Entry 6EH8 (X-ray diffraction, 2.51 A resolution); this record covers chains A and B.

== Chain A ==
Protein: Human T Cell Receptor Alpha Chain
From: Homo sapiens
Sequence (201 residues; each row starts with the number of its first residue):
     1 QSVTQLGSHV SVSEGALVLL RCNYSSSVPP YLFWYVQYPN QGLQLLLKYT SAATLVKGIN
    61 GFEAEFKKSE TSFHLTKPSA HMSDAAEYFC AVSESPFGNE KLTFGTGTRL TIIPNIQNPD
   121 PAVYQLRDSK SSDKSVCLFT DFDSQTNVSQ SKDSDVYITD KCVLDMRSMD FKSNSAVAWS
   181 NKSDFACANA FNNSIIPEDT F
Disulfides: Cys-22/Cys-90, Cys-137/Cys-187

== Chain B ==
Protein: Human T Cell Receptor Beta Chain
From: Homo sapiens
Sequence (241 residues; numbered 2 to 242; the number before each row is that of its first residue):
     2 VKVTQSSRYL VKRTGEKVFL ECVQDMDHEN MFWYRQDPGL GLRLIYFSYD VKMKEKGDIP
    62 EGYSVSREKK ERFSLILESA STNQTSMYLC ASSSTGLPYG YTFGSGTRLT VVEDLNKVFP
   122 PEVAVFEPSE AEISHTQKAT LVCLATGFFP DHVELSWWVN GKEVHSGVCT DPQPLKEQPA
   182 LNDSRYSLSS RLRVSATFWQ NPRNHFRCQV QFYGLSENDE WTQDRAKPVT QIVSAEAWGR
   242 A
Disulfides: Cys-23/Cys-91, Cys-144/Cys-209

== Interface between chain A and chain B ==
Cross-chain cystine bridges: Cys-162(A)/Cys-170(B)
Contacting residue pairs (93; chain A residue first):
  Tyr-35(A) / Phe-104(B)  hydrophobic
  Gln-37(A) / Gln-37(B)  hydrogen bond
  Gln-41(A) / Ser-106(B)
  Gly-42(A) / Gly-105(B)
  Leu-43(A) / Leu-43(B)  hydrophobic
  Leu-43(A) / Leu-90(B)  hydrophobic
  Phe-89(A) / Gln-37(B)
  Phe-89(A) / Leu-43(B)  hydrophobic
  Phe-97(A) / Pro-99(B)  hydrophobic
  Phe-97(A) / Tyr-100(B)
  Phe-97(A) / Gly-101(B)  hydrogen bond (backbone-backbone)
  Gly-98(A) / Gly-101(B)
  Gly-98(A) / Tyr-102(B)
  Asn-99(A) / Asn-31(B)  hydrogen bond (backbone-side chain)
  Asn-99(A) / Phe-33(B)
  Asn-99(A) / Ser-94(B)  hydrogen bond (backbone-side chain)
  Asn-99(A) / Ser-95(B)
  Asn-99(A) / Thr-96(B)
  Asn-99(A) / Leu-98(B)
  Asn-99(A) / Tyr-100(B)
  Asn-99(A) / Gly-101(B)
  Asn-99(A) / Tyr-102(B)
  Glu-100(A) / Tyr-50(B)
  Lys-101(A) / Phe-33(B)
  Lys-101(A) / Tyr-50(B)  hydrogen bond (backbone-side chain)
  Lys-101(A) / Tyr-102(B)
  Leu-102(A) / Tyr-35(B)  hydrogen bond (backbone-side chain)
  Leu-102(A) / Tyr-102(B)  hydrogen bond (backbone-side chain)
  Phe-104(A) / Tyr-35(B)
  Phe-104(A) / Leu-43(B)  hydrophobic
  Phe-104(A) / Phe-104(B)  hydrophobic
  Gly-105(A) / Gly-42(B)
  Gly-105(A) / Leu-43(B)
  Thr-106(A) / Gly-40(B)
  Thr-106(A) / Leu-41(B)
  Thr-106(A) / Gly-42(B)  hydrogen bond (backbone-backbone)
  Asp-120(A) / His-136(B)  salt bridge
  Tyr-124(A) / Ser-130(B)
  Tyr-124(A) / Ala-132(B)  hydrophobic
  Tyr-124(A) / Glu-133(B)
  Tyr-124(A) / His-136(B)
  Tyr-124(A) / Thr-137(B)
  Gln-125(A) / Ser-130(B)
  Leu-126(A) / Phe-127(B)  hydrophobic
  Leu-126(A) / Glu-128(B)
  Leu-126(A) / Ser-130(B)
  Leu-126(A) / Thr-141(B)
  Leu-126(A) / Val-143(B)  hydrophobic
  Arg-127(A) / Phe-127(B)
  Arg-127(A) / Glu-128(B)  hydrogen bond (backbone-backbone)
  Asp-128(A) / Val-126(B)
  Asp-128(A) / Phe-127(B)
  Asp-128(A) / Glu-128(B)
  Ser-135(A) / Phe-127(B)
  Val-136(A) / Phe-127(B)  hydrophobic
  Val-136(A) / Leu-145(B)  hydrophobic
  Leu-138(A) / Thr-141(B)
  Thr-140(A) / Arg-194(B)
  Asp-141(A) / Arg-194(B)  salt bridge
  Tyr-157(A) / Glu-178(B)
  Ile-158(A) / Leu-176(B)
  Thr-159(A) / Asp-172(B)
  Thr-159(A) / Leu-176(B)
  Thr-159(A) / Ser-190(B)
  Thr-159(A) / Arg-192(B)
  Asp-160(A) / Arg-192(B)
  Cys-162(A) / Cys-170(B)  disulfide
  Cys-162(A) / Thr-171(B)  hydrogen bond (side chain-backbone)
  Cys-162(A) / Arg-192(B)
  Val-163(A) / Cys-170(B)  hydrogen bond (backbone-side chain)
  Leu-164(A) / Gly-168(B)
  Leu-164(A) / Val-169(B)
  Leu-164(A) / Cys-170(B)  hydrophobic
  Leu-164(A) / Arg-194(B)
  Asp-165(A) / Ser-167(B)  hydrogen bond (backbone-side chain)
  Asp-165(A) / Gly-168(B)  hydrogen bond (backbone-backbone)
  Met-166(A) / Lys-139(B)
  Met-166(A) / Ser-167(B)
  Met-166(A) / Gly-168(B)
  Met-166(A) / Arg-194(B)
  Met-166(A) / Val-195(B)
  Met-166(A) / Ser-196(B)
  Arg-167(A) / His-166(B)  hydrogen bond (side chain-backbone)
  Arg-167(A) / Ser-167(B)  hydrogen bond (backbone-side chain)
  Met-169(A) / Lys-139(B)
  Met-169(A) / Ser-196(B)
  Phe-171(A) / Lys-139(B)
  Phe-171(A) / Arg-194(B)
  Ser-173(A) / Arg-194(B)  hydrogen bond
  Ser-175(A) / Arg-192(B)  hydrogen bond (backbone-side chain)
  Ala-176(A) / Arg-192(B)
  Val-177(A) / Arg-192(B)
  Trp-179(A) / Ser-188(B)
Interface residues without a listed pair, chain A (47 interface residues in all): Glu-87, Gly-107, Ser-131, Lys-134
Interface residues without a listed pair, chain B (55 interface residues in all): Arg-9, Leu-45, Met-88, Gly-97, Ala-125, Pro-129, Glu-237

== In short ==
The interface between chain A and chain B involves 47 residues on one side and 55 on the other; the contacts
include 1 disulfide bond, 17 hydrogen bonds and 2 salt bridges. Polar contacts include Asp-120(A)/His-136(B),
Asp-141(A)/Arg-194(B) and Gln-37(A)/Gln-37(B).
Chain A is Human T Cell Receptor Alpha Chain and chain B is Human T Cell Receptor Beta Chain, both from Homo
sapiens; the structure, HA1.7 Human T-Cell Receptor specific for Influenza virus epitope PKYVKQNTLKLAT
presented by Human Leukocyte Antigen HLA-DR0101, was determined by X-ray diffraction together with 6EH4, 6EH5,
6EH9, 6FR3, 6FR4, 6FR5 and 3 further entries from the same study.
